9ES8 - chains A and I of the 18 polymer chains in the assembly; structure by electron microscopy, 2.24 A resolution.

# Chain A (and I)
Name: Cytochrome b6
Source organism: Spinacia oleracea
Notes: chain I of this document is another copy of the same molecule, construct and numbering; everything in this record applies to it too
UniProt: P00165 (CYB6_SPIOL); residue numbers follow UniProt; this construct covers 1-215
Chain sequence (215 residues; numbered 1 to 215; the number before each row is that of its first residue):
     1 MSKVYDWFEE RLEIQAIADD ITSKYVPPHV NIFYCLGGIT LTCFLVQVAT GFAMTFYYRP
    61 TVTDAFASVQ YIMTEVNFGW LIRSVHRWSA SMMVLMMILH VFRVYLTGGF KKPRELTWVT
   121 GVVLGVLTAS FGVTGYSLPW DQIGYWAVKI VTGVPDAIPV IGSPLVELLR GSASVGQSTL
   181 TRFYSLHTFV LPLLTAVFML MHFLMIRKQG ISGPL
Not modelled in the structure: 1
Covalently attached groups: heme c (HEC) linked to C35
Metal / ion sites: heme Fe site 1: H86, H187; heme Fe site 2: H100, H202
Residues lining bound ligands:
  - Decylplastoquinone (A1H65): K24, Y25, V26, R207
  - beta-carotene (BCR): I32, F33, I39, M96, L99
  - chlorophyll a (CLA): M97, I98, V101, F102, Y105, G125, V126, A129, S130, V133, T134, F183
  - heme c (HEC): V30, N31, Y34, G38, L41, T42, F203, I206, R207, G210, I211
  - heme (HEM), molecule 1: Y34, G37, G38, T40, L41, M97, H100, V101, R103, V104, G109, F110, R114, T117, W118, G121, V122, L124, M199, H202, F203, I206, G210, I211, S212
  - heme (HEM), molecule 2: F44, Q47, V48, G51, F52, M54, T55, Y58, V69, R83, H86, R87, A90, M93, T128, F131, G132, G135, L138, P139, Y184, H187, T188, P192
Reported in the primary citation:
  - binding site for Decylplastoquinone: V26, R207
  - catalytic residues: D20, R207 (proposed by the authors, not directly observed)
  - contacts within the chain: D20-R207 (proposed by the authors, not directly observed)

# Interface between chain A and chain I
Pairs across the interface (33; chain A residue first):
  R11(A) - K112(I)
  R11(A) - P113(I)
  R11(A) - E115(I)  salt bridge
  R11(A) - Q209(I)  hydrogen bond (backbone-side chain)
  L12(A) - L116(I)  hydrophobic
  L12(A) - K208(I)
  F52(A) - F189(I)  hydrophobic
  F52(A) - V190(I)  hydrophobic
  T55(A) - T181(I)
  T55(A) - S185(I)  hydrogen bond
  F56(A) - T181(I)
  F56(A) - R182(I)
  F56(A) - S185(I)
  Y57(A) - R182(I)
  R59(A) - Q177(I)
  T61(A) - T61(I)
  K112(A) - R11(I)
  P113(A) - R11(I)
  E115(A) - R11(I)  salt bridge
  L116(A) - L12(I)  hydrophobic
  Q177(A) - R59(I)
  T181(A) - T55(I)
  T181(A) - F56(I)
  R182(A) - F56(I)
  R182(A) - Y57(I)
  S185(A) - T55(I)  hydrogen bond
  S185(A) - F56(I)
  T188(A) - F189(I)
  F189(A) - F52(I)  hydrophobic
  F189(A) - T188(I)
  V190(A) - F52(I)  hydrophobic
  K208(A) - L12(I)
  Q209(A) - R11(I)  hydrogen bond (side chain-backbone)
Interface residues without a listed pair, chain A (26 interface residues in all): W7, F8, E10, Y58, M205
Interface residues without a listed pair, chain I (26 interface residues in all): W7, F8, E10, Y58, M205

# Summary
Chain A and chain I each contribute 26 residues to their interface; the contacts include 4 hydrogen bonds and
2 salt bridges. Polar pairs include R11(A)-E115(I), R11(A)-Q209(I) and T55(A)-S185(I). Ligands of chain A:
heme, Decylplastoquinone, chlorophyll a and beta-carotene. The paper reports catalytic residues D20(A) and
R207(A); a binding site for Decylplastoquinone at V26(A) and R207(A).
Chain A and chain I are both Cytochrome b6 (Spinacia oleracea); the structure, Cryo-EM structure of Spinacia
oleracea cytochrome b6f with decylplastoquinone bound at plastoquionol reduction site, was determined by
electron microscopy (same publication as 9ES7 and 9ES9).
